8R2M - chains C and D of the 10 polymer chains in the assembly; structure by electron microscopy, 3.44 A resolution.

== Chain C ==
Molecule: DNA-directed RNA polymerase subunit beta
Organism: Mycolicibacterium smegmatis MC2 155
Notes: EC 2.7.7.6
Reference sequence: P60281 (RPOB_MYCS2); residues 1-1169 here = UniProt positions 1-1169
Sequence (1169 residues; row label = number of the first residue in the row):
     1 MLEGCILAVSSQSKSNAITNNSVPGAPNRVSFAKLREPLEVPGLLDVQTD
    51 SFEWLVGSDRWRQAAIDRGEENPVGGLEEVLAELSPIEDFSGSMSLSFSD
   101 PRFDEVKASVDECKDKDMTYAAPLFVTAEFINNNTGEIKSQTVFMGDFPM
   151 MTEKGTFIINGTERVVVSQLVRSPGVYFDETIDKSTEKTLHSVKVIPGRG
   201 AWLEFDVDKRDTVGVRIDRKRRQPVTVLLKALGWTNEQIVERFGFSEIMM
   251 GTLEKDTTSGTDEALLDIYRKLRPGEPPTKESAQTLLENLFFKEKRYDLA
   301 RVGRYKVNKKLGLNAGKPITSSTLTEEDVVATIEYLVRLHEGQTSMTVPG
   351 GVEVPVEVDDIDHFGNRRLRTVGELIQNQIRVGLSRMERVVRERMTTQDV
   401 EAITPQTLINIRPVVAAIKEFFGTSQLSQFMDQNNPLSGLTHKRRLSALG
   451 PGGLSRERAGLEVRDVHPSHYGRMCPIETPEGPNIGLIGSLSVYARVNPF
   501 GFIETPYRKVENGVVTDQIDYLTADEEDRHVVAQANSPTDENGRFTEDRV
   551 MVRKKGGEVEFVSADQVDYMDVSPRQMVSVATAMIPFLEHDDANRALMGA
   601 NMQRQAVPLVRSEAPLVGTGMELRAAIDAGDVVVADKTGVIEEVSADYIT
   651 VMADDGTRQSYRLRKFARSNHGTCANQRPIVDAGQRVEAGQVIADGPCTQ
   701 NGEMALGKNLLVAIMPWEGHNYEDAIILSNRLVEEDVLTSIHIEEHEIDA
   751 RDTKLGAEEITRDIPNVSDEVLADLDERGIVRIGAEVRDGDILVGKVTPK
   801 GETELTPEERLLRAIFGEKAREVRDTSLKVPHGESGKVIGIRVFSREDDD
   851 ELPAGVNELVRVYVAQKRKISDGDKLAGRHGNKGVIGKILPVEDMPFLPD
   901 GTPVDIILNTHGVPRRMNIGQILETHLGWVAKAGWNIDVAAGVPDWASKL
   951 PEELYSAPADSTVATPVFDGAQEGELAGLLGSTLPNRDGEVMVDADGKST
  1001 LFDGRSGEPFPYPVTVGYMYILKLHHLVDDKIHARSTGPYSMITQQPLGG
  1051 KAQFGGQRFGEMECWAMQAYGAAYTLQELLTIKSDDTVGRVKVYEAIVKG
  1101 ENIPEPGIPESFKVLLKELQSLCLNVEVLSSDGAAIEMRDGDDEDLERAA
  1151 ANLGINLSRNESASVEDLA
Disordered / not traced: 1-20, 1131-1169

== Chain D ==
Molecule: DNA-directed RNA polymerase subunit beta'
Organism: Mycolicibacterium smegmatis MC2 155
Reference sequence: A0QS66 (RPOC_MYCS2); residues 1-1317 here = UniProt positions 1-1317
Sequence (1317 residues; each row starts with the number of its first residue):
     1 MLDVNFFDELRIGLATADDIRNWSYGEVKKPETINYRTLKPEKDGLFCEK
    51 IFGPTRDWECYCGKYKRVRFKGIICERCGVEVTRAKVRRERMGHIELAAP
   101 VTHIWYFKGVPSRLGYLLDLAPKDLEKIIYFAAYVITSVDDEMRHNELST
   151 LEAEMAVEKKAVEDQRDADLEARAQKLEADLAELEAEGAKSDVRRKVRDS
   201 GEREMRQLRDRAQRELDRLDEIWNTFTKLAPKQLIVDEVLYRELQDRYGE
   251 YFTGAMGAESIKKLIENFDIDAEAESLREVIRSGKGQKKLRALKRLKVVA
   301 AFQQSGNSPMGMVLDAVPVIPPELRPMVQLDGGRFATSDLNDLYRRVINR
   351 NNRLKRLIDLGAPEIIVNNEKRMLQESVDALFDNGRRGRPVTGPGNRPLK
   401 SLSDLLKGKQGRFRQNLLGKRVDYSGRSVIVVGPQLKLHQCGLPKLMALE
   451 LFKPFVMKRLVDLNHAQNIKSAKRMVERQRPQVWDVLEEVIAEHPVLLNR
   501 APTLHRLGIQAFEPQLVEGKAIQLHPLVCEAFNADFDGDQMAVHLPLSAE
   551 AQAEARILMLSSNNILSPASGKPLAMPRLDMVTGLYYLTTLVEGATGEYQ
   601 AATKDAPEQGVYSSPAEAIMAMDRGALSVRAKIKVRLTELRPPTDLEAQL
   651 FENGWKPGDAWTAETTLGRVMFNELLPKSYPFVNEQMHKKVQARIINDLA
   701 ERFPMIVVAQTVDKLKDAGFYWATRSGVTVSMADVLVPPQKQEILERHEA
   751 EADAIERKYQRGALNHTERNESLVKIWQDATEEVGKALEEFYPADNPIIT
   801 IVKSGATGNLTQTRTLAGMKGLVTNPKGEFIPRPIKSSFREGLTVLEYFI
   851 NTHGARKGLADTALRTADSGYLTRRLVDVSQDVIVREHDCETERGINVTL
   901 AERGPDGTLIRDAHVETSAFARTLATDAVDANGNVIIERGHDLGDPAIDA
   951 LLAAGITTVKVRSVLTCTSATGVCAMCYGRSMATGKLVDIGEAVGIVAAQ
  1001 SIGEPGTQLTMRTFHQGGVTGGADIVGGLPRVQELFEARVPRNKAPIADV
  1051 AGRVRLEESDKFFKITIVPDDGGEEVVYDKLSKRQRLRVITHEDGTEGVL
  1101 SDGDHVEVGDQLMEGAADPHEVLRVQGPREVQIHLVKEVQEVYRAQGVSI
  1151 HDKHIEVIVRQMLRRVTIIDSGSTEFLPGSLTERAEFEAENRRVVAEGGE
  1201 PAAGRPVLMGITKASLATDSWLSAASFQETTRVLTDAAINCRSDKLNGLK
  1251 ENVIIGKLIPAGTGISRYRNIQVQPTEEARAAAYTIPSYEDQYYSPDFGQ
  1301 ATGAAVPLDDYGYSDYR
Disordered / not traced: 1-3, 1285-1317
Ion coordination: Zn2+ site 1: Cys-60, Cys-62, Cys-75, Cys-78; Mg2+: Asp-535, Asp-537, Asp-539; Zn2+ site 2: Cys-890, Cys-967, Cys-974, Cys-977

== Chain C / chain D interface ==
Pairs across the interface (297; chain C residue first):
  Leu-461(C) with Ala-860(D), hydrophobic
  Arg-464(C) with Arg-856(D), hydrogen bond (backbone-side chain); Ala-860(D)
  Asp-465(C) with Lys-857(D), salt bridge
  Val-466(C) with Pro-826(D); Thr-852(D); His-853(D); Arg-856(D)
  His-467(C) with Phe-849(D)
  Pro-468(C) with Phe-849(D)
  Tyr-471(C) with Val-845(D); Leu-846(D), hydrophobic; Phe-849(D), hydrophobic
  Pro-476(C) with Thr-852(D); Arg-856(D), hydrogen bond (backbone-side chain)
  Ile-477(C) with Tyr-848(D), hydrophobic; Thr-852(D)
  Thr-479(C) with Arg-856(D)
  Ile-485(C) with Arg-856(D); Leu-859(D), hydrophobic; Ala-860(D), hydrophobic
  Gly-486(C) with Arg-856(D)
  Gln-534(C) with Leu-846(D)
  Met-551(C) with Leu-846(D), hydrophobic
  Arg-553(C) with Leu-846(D)
  Val-559(C) with Arg-833(D); Leu-846(D), hydrophobic
  Met-577(C) with Val-845(D), hydrophobic
  Leu-588(C) with Tyr-848(D), hydrogen bond (backbone-side chain)
  Glu-589(C) with Phe-839(D); Gly-842(D); Leu-843(D); Tyr-848(D)
  His-590(C) with Phe-839(D); Arg-840(D), hydrogen bond (side chain-backbone)
  Asp-591(C) with Tyr-848(D), hydrogen bond (backbone-side chain)
  Asp-592(C) with Phe-839(D); Tyr-848(D); Asn-851(D), hydrogen bond
  Ala-593(C) with Tyr-848(D); Asn-851(D); Ala-855(D), hydrophobic
  Asn-594(C) with Leu-859(D)
  Ala-596(C) with Tyr-848(D)
  Leu-597(C) with Leu-859(D), hydrophobic
  Ile-714(C) with Thr-729(D), hydrogen bond (backbone-side chain)
  Met-715(C) with Thr-724(D)
  Pro-716(C) with Ala-723(D); Thr-724(D); Val-728(D)
  Trp-717(C) with Thr-724(D)
  Glu-718(C) with Pro-434(D); Thr-724(D), hydrogen bond (backbone-side chain); Arg-725(D), salt bridge
  Gly-719(C) with Val-432(D); Phe-720(D)
  His-720(C) with Val-432(D); Pro-434(D)
  Tyr-722(C) with Val-432(D), hydrophobic; Pro-526(D), hydrophobic; Phe-536(D); Arg-578(D), hydrogen bond; Leu-579(D), hydrophobic; Asp-580(D); Met-581(D); Phe-720(D), hydrophobic
  Glu-723(C) with Asp-535(D); Phe-536(D), hydrogen bond (backbone-backbone); Arg-578(D), salt bridge; Leu-579(D)
  Asp-724(C) with Phe-536(D); Asp-537(D)
  Ala-725(C) with Val-432(D), hydrophobic; Phe-536(D)
  Asp-789(C) with Gln-479(D)
  Glu-802(C) with Arg-56(D), salt bridge
  Asp-872(C) with Lys-520(D)
  Gly-873(C) with Lys-520(D), hydrogen bond (backbone-side chain); Ala-521(D)
  Asp-874(C) with Lys-520(D), salt bridge
  Lys-883(C) with Asp-537(D)
  Gly-884(C) with Phe-536(D)
  Val-885(C) with Ile-430(D); Val-431(D), hydrophobic; Phe-536(D); Gly-538(D)
  Ile-886(C) with Val-431(D)
  Gly-887(C) with Val-431(D)
  Asn-909(C) with Asp-580(D), hydrogen bond
  Thr-910(C) with Val-728(D), hydrogen bond (side chain-backbone); Thr-729(D); Val-730(D)
  His-911(C) with Asp-580(D), salt bridge; Thr-583(D), hydrogen bond; Ile-801(D)
  Arg-915(C) with Thr-807(D); Gln-812(D)
  Met-917(C) with Gln-812(D); Thr-815(D); Leu-816(D), hydrophobic; Phe-839(D), hydrophobic
  Ile-919(C) with Val-730(D), hydrophobic; Met-732(D), hydrophobic; Leu-816(D), hydrophobic
  Ile-922(C) with Val-730(D), hydrophobic
  Leu-923(C) with Met-732(D), hydrophobic
  His-926(C) with Ser-731(D), hydrogen bond; Met-732(D)
  Phe-968(C) with Val-845(D), hydrophobic
  Glu-973(C) with Arg-840(D), salt bridge; Glu-841(D)
  Asp-996(C) with Ser-731(D), hydrogen bond (backbone-side chain); Ala-733(D)
  Lys-998(C) with Thr-729(D); Ser-731(D); Asp-734(D), salt bridge
  Asp-1003(C) with Arg-725(D), salt bridge
  Pro-1011(C) with Arg-725(D)
  Tyr-1012(C) with Tyr-587(D), hydrogen bond; Arg-630(D); Gly-727(D)
  Pro-1013(C) with Thr-729(D)
  Thr-1015(C) with Thr-729(D), hydrogen bond; Val-730(D), hydrogen bond (side chain-backbone); Ser-731(D)
  Val-1028(C) with Val-429(D), hydrophobic; Lys-520(D)
  Lys-1031(C) with Arg-427(D); Gln-540(D)
  Ile-1032(C) with Arg-427(D); Ser-428(D); Lys-520(D)
  His-1033(C) with Gly-426(D); Arg-427(D), hydrogen bond (backbone-backbone)
  Ala-1034(C) with Ser-425(D); Glu-450(D)
  Arg-1035(C) with Asp-423(D), salt bridge; Tyr-424(D), hydrogen bond (backbone-backbone); Ser-425(D), hydrogen bond (backbone-backbone); Leu-451(D)
  Ser-1036(C) with Asp-423(D); Tyr-424(D); Glu-450(D); Lys-453(D)
  Tyr-1040(C) with Asp-423(D), hydrogen bond
  Ile-1043(C) with Pro-326(D), hydrophobic
  Gln-1046(C) with Lys-420(D)
  Pro-1047(C) with Arg-421(D); Asp-423(D)
  Phe-1054(C) with Glu-450(D)
  Gly-1056(C) with Arg-421(D), hydrogen bond (backbone-side chain); Val-422(D)
  Gln-1057(C) with Arg-421(D); Val-422(D), hydrogen bond (backbone-backbone); Ser-425(D), hydrogen bond (backbone-side chain); Gly-426(D); Arg-427(D), hydrogen bond
  Arg-1058(C) with Leu-418(D); Gly-419(D), hydrogen bond (side chain-backbone); Lys-420(D); Arg-421(D)
  Phe-1059(C) with Leu-418(D); Gly-419(D); Lys-420(D), hydrogen bond (backbone-backbone)
  Gly-1060(C) with Leu-418(D)
  Glu-1061(C) with Leu-417(D)
  Met-1062(C) with Pro-502(D), hydrophobic; Thr-503(D)
  Glu-1063(C) with Asn-499(D); Thr-503(D), hydrogen bond; Ile-509(D)
  Trp-1065(C) with Arg-874(D); Val-877(D); Ile-996(D); Gln-1000(D)
  Ala-1066(C) with Thr-503(D); Arg-506(D); Ile-509(D), hydrophobic; Gln-1000(D)
  Met-1067(C) with Met-559(D), hydrophobic
  Gln-1068(C) with Gln-881(D); Ala-993(D); Leu-1249(D); Val-1253(D); Ile-1259(D)
  Ala-1069(C) with Arg-506(D), hydrogen bond (backbone-side chain); Ile-996(D), hydrophobic; Val-997(D); Gln-1000(D)
  Tyr-1070(C) with Arg-506(D), hydrogen bond (side chain-backbone); Leu-507(D); Ile-509(D), hydrogen bond (side chain-backbone); Met-559(D); Asn-564(D)
  Gly-1071(C) with Ala-1261(D); Gly-1262(D); Thr-1263(D), hydrogen bond (backbone-backbone)
  Ala-1072(C) with Glu-554(D)
  Ala-1073(C) with Glu-554(D), hydrogen bond (backbone-side chain); Ile-1259(D), hydrophobic; Thr-1263(D); Gly-1264(D)
  Tyr-1074(C) with Glu-550(D); Glu-554(D); Leu-1258(D); Thr-1263(D); Arg-1269(D)
  Thr-1075(C) with Ala-551(D); Glu-554(D), hydrogen bond
  Leu-1076(C) with Val-1253(D), hydrophobic
  Gln-1077(C) with Gly-1256(D), hydrogen bond (side chain-backbone); Leu-1258(D)
  Glu-1078(C) with Pro-546(D); Leu-547(D), hydrogen bond (side chain-backbone); Ser-548(D), hydrogen bond; Ala-551(D)
  Leu-1079(C) with Val-422(D)
  Leu-1080(C) with Lys-420(D)
  Thr-1081(C) with Gly-1256(D)
  Lys-1083(C) with Val-422(D); Asp-423(D), hydrogen bond (backbone-backbone); Leu-545(D), hydrogen bond (side chain-backbone); Pro-546(D); Leu-547(D)
  Ser-1084(C) with Lys-420(D); Arg-421(D), hydrogen bond (side chain-backbone)
  Asp-1085(C) with Lys-420(D)
  Val-1093(C) with Leu-547(D), hydrophobic
  Tyr-1094(C) with Tyr-424(D); Met-457(D)
  Ile-1097(C) with Tyr-424(D); Pro-454(D), hydrophobic; Phe-455(D), hydrophobic; Lys-458(D); Leu-547(D), hydrophobic
  Val-1098(C) with Lys-458(D); Ile-469(D), hydrophobic
  Gly-1100(C) with Lys-458(D)
  Ile-1103(C) with Leu-547(D); Ser-548(D)
  Ile-1108(C) with Val-4(D), hydrophobic
  Pro-1109(C) with Ile-1255(D); Gly-1256(D)
  Glu-1110(C) with Arg-89(D), salt bridge
  Phe-1112(C) with Ile-1254(D); Ile-1255(D), hydrophobic
  Val-1114(C) with Arg-89(D); Leu-324(D), hydrophobic; Arg-412(D)
  Leu-1115(C) with Arg-412(D)
  Lys-1117(C) with Glu-90(D); Met-92(D); Pro-321(D)
  Glu-1118(C) with Leu-405(D); Leu-406(D); Arg-412(D), salt bridge
  Leu-1119(C) with Leu-406(D), hydrophobic; Trp-1221(D), hydrophobic; Leu-1234(D), hydrophobic
  Gln-1120(C) with Trp-23(D); Met-92(D); Pro-318(D)
  Ser-1121(C) with Met-92(D); Pro-318(D); Ile-320(D); Leu-402(D)
  Leu-1122(C) with His-103(D), hydrogen bond (backbone-side chain); Trp-105(D), hydrophobic; Phe-382(D), hydrophobic
  Cys-1123(C) with Ala-15(D); Ile-20(D), hydrophobic; His-103(D); Leu-314(D), hydrophobic; Pro-318(D); Phe-382(D), hydrophobic
  Leu-1124(C) with Gly-13(D); Trp-23(D); Trp-105(D), hydrophobic; Ala-1238(D), hydrophobic
  Asn-1125(C) with Arg-11(D); Ile-12(D); Gly-13(D), hydrogen bond (backbone-backbone); Leu-14(D); Ala-15(D); Asp-19(D); Trp-23(D)
  Val-1126(C) with Leu-10(D), hydrophobic; Arg-11(D); Ile-12(D), hydrophobic
  Glu-1127(C) with Leu-10(D); Arg-11(D), salt bridge
  Val-1128(C) with Glu-9(D); Leu-10(D), hydrophobic
  Leu-1129(C) with Asp-8(D); Glu-9(D), hydrogen bond (backbone-backbone); Arg-11(D)
  Ser-1130(C) with Asp-8(D)
Also at the interface, not in a pair above, chain C (155 interface residues in all): Ile-182, Glu-462, Cys-475, Glu-481, Pro-574, Arg-751, Arg-788, Gly-790, His-832, Lys-875, Val-913, Pro-914, Phe-1010, Val-1014, Asp-1029, Thr-1037, Met-1042, Gln-1045, Leu-1048, Gly-1049, Arg-1090, Lys-1099, Pro-1106, Ser-1111
Also at the interface, not in a pair above, chain D (171 interface residues in all): Asn-5, Phe-6, Phe-7, Tyr-106, Val-328, Gly-332, Tyr-344, Phe-413, Asn-416, Met-447, Arg-478, Leu-497, Ala-501, Gln-510, Ala-534, His-544, Leu-558, Tyr-721, Ser-726, Ala-806, Gly-808, Thr-844, Asp-861, Leu-864, Thr-873, His-1015, Val-1019, Lys-1257

== Summary ==
155 residues of chain C face 171 of chain D across their interface; the contacts include 45 hydrogen bonds and
13 salt bridges. Among the polar pairs are Asp-465(C)/Lys-857(D), Glu-718(C)/Arg-725(D) and
Glu-723(C)/Arg-578(D). Cys-60(D), Cys-62(D), Cys-75(D) and Cys-78(D) coordinate Zn2+ site 1.
Chain C is DNA-directed RNA polymerase subunit beta and chain D is DNA-directed RNA polymerase subunit beta',
both from Mycolicibacterium smegmatis MC2 155; the structure, Mycobacterium smegnatis RNA polymerase
transcription initiation complex with SigmaA, RbpA, HelD N-terminal domain and an upstream-fork ..., was
determined by electron microscopy, deposited together with 8Q3I, 8QN8, 8QTI, 8QU6, 8R3M, 8R6P and 8R6R.
